Entry 9KFF (X-ray diffraction, 2.12 A resolution); this record covers chain A.

[Chain A]
Molecule: Mitofusin FZO1
Source organism: Saccharomyces cerevisiae
Notes: EC 3.6.5.-
UniProtKB: P38297 (FZO1_YEAST); the construct has insertions or renumbered stretches relative to UniProt, so the offset changes along the chain: 83-139 = UniProt 83-139; 157-488 = UniProt 157-488; 801-805 = UniProt 489-493; 815-855 = UniProt 815-855
Chain sequence (457 residues; numbered 76 to 855; 323 numbers in that range are skipped by the numbering (no residue carries them; nothing is unmodelled there); the number before each row is that of its first residue):
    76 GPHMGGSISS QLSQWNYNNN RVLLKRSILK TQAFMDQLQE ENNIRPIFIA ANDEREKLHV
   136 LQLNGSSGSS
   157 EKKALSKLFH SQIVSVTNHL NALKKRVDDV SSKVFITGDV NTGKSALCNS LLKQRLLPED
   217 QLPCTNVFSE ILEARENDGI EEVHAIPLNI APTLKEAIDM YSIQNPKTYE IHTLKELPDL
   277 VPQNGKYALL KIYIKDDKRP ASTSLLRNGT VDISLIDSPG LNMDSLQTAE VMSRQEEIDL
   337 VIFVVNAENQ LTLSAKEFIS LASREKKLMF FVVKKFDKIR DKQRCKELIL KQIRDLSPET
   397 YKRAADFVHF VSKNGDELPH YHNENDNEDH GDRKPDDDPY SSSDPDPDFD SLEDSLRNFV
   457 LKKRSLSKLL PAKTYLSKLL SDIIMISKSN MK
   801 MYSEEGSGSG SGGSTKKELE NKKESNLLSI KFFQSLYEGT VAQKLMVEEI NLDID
Disordered / not traced: 76-81, 157-158, 413-432, 801-825
Differences from the reference sequence: expression tag (76-82); linker (140-145, 806-814)
Metal / ion sites: K+: Asn-197, Asp-216, Leu-218 (together with GDP); Mg2+: Ser-201, Thr-221 (together with GDP)
Small-molecule neighbours:
  - beryllium trifluoride: Asp-195, Val-196, Asn-197, Lys-200, Ser-201, Pro-214, Leu-218, Pro-219, Cys-220, Thr-221, Asp-313, Gly-316
  - GDP (guanosine-5'-diphosphate): Asp-195, Val-196, Asn-197, Thr-198, Gly-199, Lys-200, Ser-201, Ala-202, Glu-215, Asp-216, Gln-217, Thr-221, Lys-370, Lys-371, Asp-373, Lys-374, Val-407, Ser-408, Lys-409, Asn-410, Gly-411, Asp-412
Swiss-Prot annotation at these positions:
  - binding site (GTP): Asn-197 to Ala-202, Lys-370 to Asp-373, Ser-408
  - cross-link (Glycyl lysine isopeptide (Lys-Gly)): Lys-398 (interchain with G-Cter in ubiquitin), Lys-464 (interchain with G-Cter in ubiquitin)

[Overview]
Chain A binds GDP and beryllium trifluoride. Asn-197, Asp-216 and Leu-218 coordinate K+. Ser-201 and Thr-221
form the Mg2+ site. Curated annotation (UniProt) lists 11 GTP-binding residues.
Chain A is Mitofusin FZO1 (Saccharomyces cerevisiae); the structure, Truncated Fzo1 with modified LB,
transition-like state, was determined by X-ray diffraction together with 9KFD and 9KFE from the same study.
